1JKG - chains A and B; structure by X-ray diffraction, 1.90 A resolution.

# Chain A
Name: p15
Source organism: Homo sapiens
UniProt: Q9UKK6 (NXT1_HUMAN); residue numbers follow UniProt; this construct covers 1-140
Sequence (140 residues; row label = number of the first residue in the row):
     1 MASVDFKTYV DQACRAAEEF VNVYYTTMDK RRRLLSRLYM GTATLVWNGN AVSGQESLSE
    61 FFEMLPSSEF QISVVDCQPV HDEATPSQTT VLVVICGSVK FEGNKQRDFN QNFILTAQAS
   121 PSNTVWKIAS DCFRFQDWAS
Disordered / not traced: 1

# Chain B
Name: TAP
Source organism: Homo sapiens
UniProt: Q9UBU9 (NXF1_HUMAN); residues 371-619 here = UniProt positions 371-619
Sequence (250 residues; row label = number of the first residue in the row):
   370 APPCKGSYFG TENLKSLVLH FLQQYYAIYD SGDRQGLLDA YHDGACCSLS IPFIPQNPAR
   430 SSLAEYFKDS RNVKKLKDPT LRFRLLKHTR LNVVAFLNEL PKTQHDVNSF VVDISAQTST
   490 LLCFSVNGVF KEVDGKSRDS LRAFTRTFIA VPASNSGLCI VNDELFVRNA SSEEIQRAFA
   550 MPAPTPSSSP VPTLSPEQQE MLQAFSTQSG MNLEWSQKCL QDNNWDYTRS AQAFTHLKAK
   610 GEIPEVAFMK
Disordered / not traced: 424-429, 556-619
Differences from the reference sequence: cloning artifact (370)

# Interface between chain A and chain B
Pairs across the interface (90; chain A residue first):
  Phe6(A) - Cys415(B)  hydrophobic
  Phe6(A) - Phe452(B)  hydrophobic
  Phe6(A) - His457(B)
  Lys7(A) - Phe452(B)
  Val10(A) - Arg440(B)
  Val10(A) - Phe452(B)  hydrophobic
  Val10(A) - Leu455(B)  hydrophobic
  Cys14(A) - Arg440(B)
  Cys14(A) - Val442(B)  hydrophobic
  Cys14(A) - Arg451(B)
  Glu18(A) - Arg451(B)  salt bridge
  Thr44(A) - Ser484(B)
  Val46(A) - Tyr377(B)  hydrophobic
  Val46(A) - Ile483(B)
  Val46(A) - Ser484(B)
  Trp47(A) - Pro371(B)
  Asn48(A) - Cys373(B)
  Asn48(A) - Lys374(B)  hydrogen bond (backbone-backbone)
  Gly49(A) - Lys374(B)  hydrogen bond (backbone-side chain)
  Gly49(A) - Gly375(B)
  Gly49(A) - Tyr377(B)
  Asn50(A) - Pro372(B)  hydrogen bond (side chain-backbone)
  Asn50(A) - Lys374(B)  hydrogen bond
  Ala51(A) - Tyr377(B)
  Phe61(A) - Pro371(B)  hydrophobic
  Ile72(A) - Lys443(B)
  Ser73(A) - Phe422(B)
  Ser73(A) - Asn441(B)  hydrogen bond (backbone-side chain)
  Ser73(A) - Lys444(B)
  Val74(A) - Ser419(B)
  Val74(A) - Ile420(B)
  Val74(A) - Phe422(B)
  Val74(A) - Asn441(B)
  Val75(A) - Arg440(B)
  Val75(A) - Asn441(B)  hydrogen bond (backbone-side chain)
  Val75(A) - Val442(B)  hydrogen bond (backbone-backbone)
  Val75(A) - Lys443(B)
  Asp76(A) - Ser417(B)  hydrogen bond
  Asp76(A) - Arg440(B)  salt bridge
  Asp76(A) - Glu533(B)
  Cys77(A) - Arg440(B)  hydrogen bond (backbone-side chain)
  Gln78(A) - Cys415(B)
  Gln78(A) - Cys416(B)
  Gln78(A) - Ser417(B)  hydrogen bond
  Gln78(A) - Leu455(B)
  Gln78(A) - Asn531(B)  hydrogen bond
  Gln78(A) - Asp532(B)  hydrogen bond (side chain-backbone)
  Gln78(A) - Glu533(B)
  Pro79(A) - Leu455(B)
  Pro79(A) - Asn531(B)  hydrogen bond (backbone-side chain)
  Val80(A) - Ile518(B)  hydrophobic
  Val80(A) - Asn531(B)
  His81(A) - His411(B)  hydrogen bond
  His81(A) - Gly413(B)
  His81(A) - Val530(B)
  His81(A) - Asn531(B)  hydrogen bond (backbone-side chain)
  Glu83(A) - His411(B)  salt bridge
  Glu83(A) - Thr489(B)
  Glu83(A) - Val520(B)
  Ala84(A) - Thr489(B)  hydrogen bond (backbone-side chain)
  Ala84(A) - Leu490(B)
  Ala84(A) - Val520(B)  hydrophobic
  Thr85(A) - Leu490(B)
  Pro86(A) - Thr489(B)
  Val94(A) - Glu533(B)
  Cys96(A) - Phe535(B)  hydrophobic
  Asn110(A) - Thr514(B)
  Asn110(A) - Phe535(B)
  Asn112(A) - Ser494(B)
  Asn112(A) - Thr516(B)
  Ile114(A) - Ile518(B)  hydrophobic
  Ser130(A) - Ser484(B)  hydrogen bond (side chain-backbone)
  Ser130(A) - Ala485(B)
  Asp131(A) - Ser484(B)
  Cys132(A) - Asp482(B)
  Cys132(A) - Ser484(B)
  Cys132(A) - Ser494(B)  hydrogen bond
  Arg134(A) - Lys374(B)  hydrogen bond (side chain-backbone)
  Arg134(A) - Gly375(B)  hydrogen bond (side chain-backbone)
  Arg134(A) - Val480(B)
  Arg134(A) - Asp482(B)  salt bridge
  Arg134(A) - Asn496(B)
  Phe135(A) - Cys373(B)  hydrophobic
  Gln136(A) - Arg537(B)  hydrogen bond
  Gln136(A) - Glu543(B)
  Trp138(A) - Cys373(B)
  Trp138(A) - Lys374(B)
  Trp138(A) - Gly375(B)
  Trp138(A) - Val480(B)  hydrophobic
  Ser140(A) - Glu542(B)
Interface residues without a listed pair, chain A (46 interface residues in all): Asp11, Met64, Leu65, Gln71, Leu92, Asp137
Interface residues without a listed pair, chain B (51 interface residues in all): Ser376, Leu418, Pro421, Ile423, Pro448, Thr487, Cys492

# In short
46 residues of chain A and 51 residues of chain B are in contact, with 21 hydrogen bonds and 4 salt bridges.
Polar contacts include Glu18(A)-Arg451(B), Asp76(A)-Arg440(B) and Glu83(A)-His411(B).
Here chain A is p15 and chain B is TAP, both from Homo sapiens. Entry 1JKG (Structural basis for the
recognition of a nucleoporin FG-repeat by the NTF2-like domain of TAP-p15 mRNA ...) was determined by X-ray
diffraction (same publication as 1JN5).
